1BVK - chains A and B of the 3 polymer chains in the assembly; structure by X-ray diffraction, 2.70 A resolution.

[Chain A]
Molecule: HULYS11
Source organism: Homo sapiens
Notes: fragment: fv
Amino-acid sequence (108 residues; numbered 1 to 108; the number before each row is that of its first residue):
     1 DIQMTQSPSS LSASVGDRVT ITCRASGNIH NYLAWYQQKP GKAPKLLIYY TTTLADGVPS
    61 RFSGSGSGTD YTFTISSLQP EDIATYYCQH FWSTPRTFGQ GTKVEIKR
Disulfide bonds: Cys23-Cys88

[Chain B]
Molecule: HULYS11
Source organism: Homo sapiens
Notes: fragment: fv
Amino-acid sequence (117 residues; each row starts with the number of its first residue):
     1 QVQLQESGPG LVRPSQTLSL TCTVSGFSLT GYGVNWVRQP PGRGLEWIGM IWGDGNTDYN
    61 SALKSRVTML KDTSKNQFSL RLSSVTAADT AVYYCARERD YRLDYWGQGS LVTVSSG
Unresolved in the structure: 117
Disulfide bonds: Cys22-Cys95

[Chain A / chain B interface]
Contacting residue pairs (29; chain A residue first):
  Asp1(A) with Ser61(B)
  Tyr36(A) with Leu103(B), hydrogen bond (side chain-backbone); Trp106(B)
  Gln38(A) with Gln39(B), hydrogen bond; Leu45(B)
  Lys42(A) with Tyr94(B)
  Ala43(A) with Tyr94(B), hydrophobic; Trp106(B), hydrophobic; Gly107(B)
  Pro44(A) with Leu45(B), hydrophobic; Trp106(B), hydrophobic
  Tyr49(A) with Arg102(B)
  Tyr87(A) with Gln39(B), hydrogen bond; Gly44(B); Leu45(B)
  Gln89(A) with Trp47(B); Leu103(B)
  Phe91(A) with Tyr101(B); Arg102(B); Leu103(B)
  Thr94(A) with Met50(B); Asp58(B), hydrogen bond
  Pro95(A) with Trp47(B), hydrophobic
  Arg96(A) with Trp47(B); Met50(B), hydrogen bond; Glu98(B), salt bridge; Tyr101(B)
  Phe98(A) with Leu45(B); Trp47(B), hydrophobic
Interface residues without a listed pair, chain A (16 interface residues in all): Tyr32, Leu46
Interface residues without a listed pair, chain B (22 interface residues in all): Asn35, Val37, Arg43, Glu46, Trp52, Tyr59, Asn60, Asp104

[Overview]
16 residues of chain A and 22 residues of chain B are in contact, with 5 hydrogen bonds and 1 salt bridge.
Polar contacts include Arg96(A)-Glu98(B), Tyr36(A)-Leu103(B) and Gln38(A)-Gln39(B).
Here chain A is HULYS11 and chain B is HULYS11, both from Homo sapiens. Entry 1BVK (Humanized anti-lysozyme fv
complexed with lysozyme) was determined by X-ray diffraction.
